PDB entry 1SBB | X-ray diffraction, 2.40 A resolution | chains A and C of the 4 polymer chains in the assembly

[Chain A (and C)]
Protein: Protein (14.3.D T cell antigen receptor)
Organism: Mus musculus
Notes: fragment: beta chain; chain C of this document is another copy of the same molecule, construct and numbering; everything in this record applies to it too
Chain sequence (238 residues; numbered 3 to 246; 6 numbers in that range are skipped by the numbering (no residue carries them; nothing is unmodelled there); the number before each row is that of its first residue):
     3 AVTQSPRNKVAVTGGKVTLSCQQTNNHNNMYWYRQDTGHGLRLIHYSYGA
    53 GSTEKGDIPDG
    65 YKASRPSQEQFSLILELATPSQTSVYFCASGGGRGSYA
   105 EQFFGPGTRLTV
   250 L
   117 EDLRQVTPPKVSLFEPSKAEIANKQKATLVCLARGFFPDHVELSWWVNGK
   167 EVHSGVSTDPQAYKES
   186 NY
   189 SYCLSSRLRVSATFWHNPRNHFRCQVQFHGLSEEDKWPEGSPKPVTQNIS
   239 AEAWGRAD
Disulfide bonds: C23-C92, C147-C212
Differences from the reference sequence: engineered mutation Q24 (Asn53 in 1791255), Q74 (Asn102 in 1791255), Q121 (Asn146 in 1791255); insertion (99-101)

[Chain A / chain C interface]
Contacting residue pairs (24):
  Q37(A) - Y101(C)  hydrogen bond
  G40(A) - D59(C)  hydrogen bond (backbone-side chain)
  H41(A) - D59(C)
  G42(A) - L43(C)
  G42(A) - R44(C)
  G42(A) - D59(C)
  L43(A) - G42(C)
  L43(A) - L43(C)  hydrogen bond (backbone-backbone)
  L43(A) - Y101(C)  hydrophobic
  R44(A) - G42(C)
  D59(A) - G40(C)
  D59(A) - H41(C)
  D59(A) - G42(C)
  F91(A) - G99(C)
  G99(A) - F91(C)
  Y101(A) - Q37(C)  hydrogen bond
  Y101(A) - L43(C)  hydrophobic
  Y101(A) - F91(C)  hydrophobic
  Y101(A) - F108(C)  hydrophobic
  A102(A) - F108(C)
  A102(A) - G109(C)
  F108(A) - Y101(C)  hydrophobic
  F108(A) - A102(C)
  G109(A) - A102(C)
Other interface residues (no listed pair), chain A (14 interface residues in all): T39

[Summary]
14 residues of chain A and 13 residues of chain C are in contact, with 4 hydrogen bonds. Polar contacts
include Q37(A)-Y101(C), G40(A)-D59(C) and L43(A)-L43(C).
Both chains are Protein (14.3.D T cell antigen receptor) (Mus musculus). Entry 1SBB (T-cell receptor beta
chain complexed with superantigen seb) was determined by X-ray diffraction.
